PDB entry 8DH6 | electron microscopy, 2.94 A resolution | chains a and d of the 9 polymer chains in the assembly

# Chain a
Molecule: Cytochrome c oxidase subunit 1
Source organism: Saccharomyces cerevisiae
Notes: EC 7.1.1.9
UniProt: P00401 (COX1_YEAST); numbering as in UniProt (aligned over 1-534)
Sequence (534 residues; each row starts with the number of its first residue):
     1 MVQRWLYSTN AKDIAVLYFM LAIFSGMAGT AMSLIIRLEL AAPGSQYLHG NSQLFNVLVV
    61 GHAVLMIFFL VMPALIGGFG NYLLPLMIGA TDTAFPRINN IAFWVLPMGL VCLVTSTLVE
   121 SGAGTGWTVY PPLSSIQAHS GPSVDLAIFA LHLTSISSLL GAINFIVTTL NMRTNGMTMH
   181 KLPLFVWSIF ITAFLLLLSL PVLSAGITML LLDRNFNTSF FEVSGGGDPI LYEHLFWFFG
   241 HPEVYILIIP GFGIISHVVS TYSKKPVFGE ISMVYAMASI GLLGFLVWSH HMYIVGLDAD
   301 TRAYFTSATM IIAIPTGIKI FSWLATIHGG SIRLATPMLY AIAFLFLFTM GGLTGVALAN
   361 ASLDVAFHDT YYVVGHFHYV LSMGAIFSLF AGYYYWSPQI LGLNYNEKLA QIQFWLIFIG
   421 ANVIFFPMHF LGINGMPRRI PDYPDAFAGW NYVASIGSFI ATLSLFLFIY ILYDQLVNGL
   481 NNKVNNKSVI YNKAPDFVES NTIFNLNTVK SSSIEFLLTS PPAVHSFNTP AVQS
Metal / ion sites: Ca2+: Glu39, Ala42, Gly44; heme a Fe site 1: His62, His378; Cu ion: His290, His291; heme a Fe site 2 near His376 (its only coordinating residue here)
Residues lining bound ligands:
  - heme a (HEA), molecule 1: Phe19, Ile23, Gly26, Met27, Thr30, Ser33, Ile36, Arg37, Phe55, Val59, His62, Ala63, Met66, Ile67, Leu70, Val71, Gly126, Trp127, Tyr371, Val374, Phe377, His378, Leu381, Ser382, Ile386, Leu389, Phe390, Tyr393, Ile417, Ile424, Phe425, Met428, Arg438, Arg439, Ile440, Ser458, Ala461, Leu465, Phe468
  - heme a (HEA), molecule 2: Trp127, Thr128, Trp237, His241, Val244, Tyr245, Ile248, His290, His291, Thr309, Ile312, Ala313, Thr316, Gly317, Ile320, Phe321, Phe348, Thr349, Gly352, Leu353, Gly355, Val356, Leu358, Ala359, Asp364, His368, Val373, His376, Phe377, Val380, Leu381, Arg438, Arg439
Swiss-Prot annotation at these positions:
  - binding site (Ca(2+)): Glu39, Ala42, Gly44, Pro441
  - binding site (Fe(II)-heme a): His62, His378
  - binding site (Cu cation): His241, His290, His291
  - binding site (O2): Tyr245
  - binding site (Mg(2+)): His368, Asp369
  - binding site (heme a3): His376
  - cross-link: His241 to Tyr245 (1'-histidyl-3'-tyrosine (His-Tyr))

# Chain d
Molecule: Cytochrome c oxidase subunit 4, mitochondrial
Source organism: Saccharomyces cerevisiae
UniProt: P04037 (COX4_YEAST); numbering as in UniProt (aligned over 26-155)
Sequence (130 residues; each row starts with the number of its first residue):
    26 QQKPVVKTAQ NLAEVNGPET LIGPGAKEGT VPTDLDQETG LARLELLGKL EGIDVFDTKP
    86 LDSSRKGTMK DPIIIESYDD YRYVGCTGSP AGSHTIMWLK PTVNEVARCW ECGSVYKLNP
   146 VGVPNDDHHH
Not modelled in the structure: 26-28, 150-155
Metal / ion sites: Zn2+: Cys111, His119, Cys134, Cys137
Swiss-Prot annotation at these positions:
  - binding site (Zn(2+)): Cys111, His119, Cys134, Cys137
  - modified residue: Thr55 (Phosphothreonine)

# Chain a / chain d interface
Contacting residue pairs - 47 pairs, chain a then chain d:
  Asn175(a) with Thr83(d); Lys84(d), hydrogen bond (side chain-backbone)
  Met177(a) with Trp123(d), hydrophobic
  Asp496(a) with Trp135(d), hydrogen bond
  Glu499(a) with Trp135(d)
  Ile503(a) with Trp135(d), hydrophobic
  Asn507(a) with Arg133(d), hydrogen bond (side chain-backbone); Trp135(d)
  Lys510(a) with Met122(d); Trp135(d)
  Ser511(a) with Trp123(d), hydrogen bond (backbone-backbone)
  Ser512(a) with Ile121(d); Trp123(d)
  Ser513(a) with Trp123(d)
  Ile514(a) with Trp123(d)
  Leu517(a) with Tyr108(d); Trp123(d); Lys125(d)
  Leu518(a) with Tyr108(d)
  Thr519(a) with Lys125(d)
  Phe527(a) with Tyr108(d), hydrophobic
  Asn528(a) with Asp104(d)
  Thr529(a) with Ser102(d); Tyr103(d), hydrogen bond (side chain-backbone); Asp104(d); Arg107(d)
  Pro530(a) with Arg107(d), hydrogen bond (backbone-side chain)
  Ala531(a) with Tyr108(d)
  Val532(a) with Lys84(d); Pro85(d); Leu86(d); Arg107(d); Tyr108(d), hydrogen bond (backbone-backbone); Val109(d); Gly110(d), hydrogen bond (backbone-backbone); Trp123(d)
  Gln533(a) with Pro85(d); Leu86(d), hydrogen bond (backbone-backbone); Gly110(d); Ile121(d); Trp123(d)
  Ser534(a) with Leu86(d); Ser88(d); Gly110(d), hydrogen bond (backbone-backbone); Cys111(d); Thr112(d), hydrogen bond; Ala116(d)
Interface residues without a listed pair, chain a (24 interface residues in all): Pro266, Val509
Interface residues without a listed pair, chain d (25 interface residues in all): Asp82, Thr120, Leu124, Cys134

# Summary
Chain a and chain d form an interface of 24 and 25 residues respectively; the contacts include 11 hydrogen
bonds. Among the polar pairs are Asn175(a)-Lys84(d), Asp496(a)-Trp135(d) and Asn507(a)-Arg133(d). Chain a
binds heme a.
Here chain a is Cytochrome c oxidase subunit 1 and chain d is Cytochrome c oxidase subunit 4, mitochondrial,
both from Saccharomyces cerevisiae. Entry 8DH6 (Cryo-EM structure of Saccharomyces cerevisiae cytochrome c
oxidase (Complex IV) extracted in lipid nanodiscs) was determined by electron microscopy.
